PDB entry 3JZ9 | X-ray diffraction, 1.80 A resolution | chain A

Chain A:
Name: Uncharacterized protein DrrA
Source organism: Legionella pneumophila subsp. pneumophila str. Philadelphia 1
Notes: fragment: GEF domain:
UniProt: Q5ZSQ3 (Q5ZSQ3_LEGPH); residues 340-533 here = UniProt positions 340-533
Chain sequence (197 residues; numbered 337 to 533; the number before each row is that of its first residue):
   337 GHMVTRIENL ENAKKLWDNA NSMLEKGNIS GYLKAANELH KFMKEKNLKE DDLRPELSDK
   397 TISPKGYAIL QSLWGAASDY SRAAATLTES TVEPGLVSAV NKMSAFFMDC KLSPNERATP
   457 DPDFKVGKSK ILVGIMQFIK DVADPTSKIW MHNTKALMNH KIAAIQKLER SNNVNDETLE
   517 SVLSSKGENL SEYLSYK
Differences from the reference sequence: expression tag (337-339)
Modified residues: Mse339, Mse359, Mse379, Mse439, Mse444, Mse472, Mse487, Mse494 (selenomethionine; parent Met)
Swiss-Prot annotation at these positions:
  - mutagenesis: W410 (W410D: Almost abolishes GEF and GDF activities, but still binds Rab1), G431 (G431D: Abolishes GEF and GDF activities, but still binds Rab1), A435 (A435D/E: Abolishes GEF and GDF activities, but still binds Rab1), N451 to R453 (Almost abolishes GEF and GDF activities, with a more severe effect on GEF activity), D480 (D480A: Slightly impairs GEF and GDF activities; when associated with A-483), S483 (S483A: Slightly impairs GEF and GDF activities; when associated with A-480)

Summary:
UniProt lists 8 mutagenesis sites.
Chain A is Uncharacterized protein DrrA (Legionella pneumophila subsp. pneumophila str. Philadelphia 1); the
structure, Crystal structure of the GEF domain of DrrA/SidM from Legionella pneumophila, was determined by
X-ray diffraction, deposited together with 3JZA.
